PDB entry 8VMX | X-ray diffraction, 1.45 A resolution | chains C and A of the 4 polymer chains in the assembly

# Chain C
Molecule: 21-nt DNA strand
Sequence (21 nucleotides; numbered 401 to 421; the number before each row is that of its first residue):
   401 TTGACTCTCTTAAGAGAGTCA
Metal / ion sites: Na+: DA413, DG414 (shared with 1 residue of chain B)

# Chain A
Protein: Intron-encoded endonuclease I-PpoI
Organism: Physarum polycephalum
Notes: EC 3.1.-.-
UniProtKB: Q94702 (PPO1_PHYPO); residues 2-163 here = UniProt positions 2-163
Sequence (162 residues; numbered 2 to 163; the number before each row is that of its first residue):
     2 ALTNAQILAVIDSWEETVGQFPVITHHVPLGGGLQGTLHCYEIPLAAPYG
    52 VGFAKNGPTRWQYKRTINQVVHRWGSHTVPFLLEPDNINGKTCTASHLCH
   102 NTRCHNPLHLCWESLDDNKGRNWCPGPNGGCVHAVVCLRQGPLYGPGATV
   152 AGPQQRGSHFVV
Metal / ion sites: Zn2+ site 1: Cys41, Cys100, Cys105, His110; Na+: Asn119 (shared with 2 residues of chain D); Zn2+ site 2: Cys125, Cys132, His134, Cys138
Reported in the primary citation:
  - mutagenesis - H78A/H98A, H98A: decreased catalytic activity
  - mutagenesis - H78A: unchanged catalytic activity
  - catalytic residues: His78, His98
  - mutagenesis - H98A: abolished binding to metal ion

# How chain C and chain A interact
Pairs across the interface - 18 pairs, chain C then chain A:
  DT401(C) - Thr67(A)  phosphate contact
  DT402(C) - Arg66(A)  salt bridge to the phosphate
  DT402(C) - Thr67(A)  base contact
  DG403(C) - Val52(A)  phosphate contact
  DG403(C) - Gly53(A)  hydrogen bond to the phosphate
  DG403(C) - Lys65(A)  hydrogen bond to the base
  DA404(C) - Ala48(A)  phosphate contact
  DA404(C) - Pro49(A)  phosphate contact
  DA404(C) - Ala55(A)  base contact
  DA404(C) - Lys65(A)  base contact
  DC405(C) - Ala48(A)  phosphate contact
  DC405(C) - Lys56(A)  base contact
  DT406(C) - Lys56(A)  base contact
  DT406(C) - Asn57(A)  base contact
  DC407(C) - Asn57(A)  hydrogen bond to the base
  DT411(C) - Leu116(A)  base contact
  DT411(C) - Lys120(A)  hydrogen bond to the base
  DA412(C) - Asp117(A)  sugar contact
Interface residues without a listed pair, chain C (11 interface residues in all): DT408, DT410
Interface residues without a listed pair, chain A (17 interface residues in all): Tyr50, Phe54, Val72, Arg74

# In short
11 residues of chain C face 17 of chain A across their interface; the contacts include 4 hydrogen bonds and 1
salt bridge. Polar pairs include DG403(C)-Lys65(A), DC407(C)-Asn57(A) and DT411(C)-Lys120(A). DA413(C) and
DG414(C) form the Na+ site. The paper reports catalytic residues His78(A) and His98(A); H78A/H98A and H98A of
chain A reduce catalytic activity.
Chain C is a 21-nt DNA strand and chain A is Intron-encoded endonuclease I-PpoI (Physarum polycephalum); the
structure, Homing endonuclease I-PpoI-DNA complex:reaction at pH6.0 (K+ MES) with 500 uM Mg2+ for 10s, was
determined by X-ray diffraction together with 8VMO, 8VMP, 8VMQ, 8VMR, 8VMS, 8VMT and 35 further entries from
the same study.
